PDB entry 4L2K | X-ray diffraction, 2.10 A resolution | chains A and C

[Chain A]
Molecule: Tankyrase-2
Organism: Homo sapiens
Notes: EC 2.4.2.30; fragment: C-terminal fragment
UniProtKB: Q9H2K2 (TNKS2_HUMAN); residue numbers follow UniProt; this construct covers 946-1113
Chain sequence (191 residues; numbered 923 to 1113; the number before each row is that of its first residue):
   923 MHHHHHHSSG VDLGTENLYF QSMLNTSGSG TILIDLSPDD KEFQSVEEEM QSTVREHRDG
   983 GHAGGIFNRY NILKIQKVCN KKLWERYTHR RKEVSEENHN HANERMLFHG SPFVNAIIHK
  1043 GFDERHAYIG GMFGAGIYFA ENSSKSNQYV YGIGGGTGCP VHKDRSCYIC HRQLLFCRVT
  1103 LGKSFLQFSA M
Disordered / not traced: 923-951, 1113
Construct notes: expression tag (923-945)
Metal / ion sites: Zn2+: C1081, H1084, C1089, C1092
Small-molecule neighbours: 2-(1,3-benzodioxol-5-yl)-4H-chromen-4-one (1V8): F1030, H1031, G1032, S1033, P1034, F1035, A1049, Y1050, Y1060, F1061, A1062, K1067, S1068, Y1071, I1075
Swiss-Prot annotation at these positions:
  - binding site (Zn(2+)): C1081, H1084, C1089, C1092
  - mutagenesis: M1054 (M1054V: Loss of activity)

[Chain C]
Molecule: Tankyrase-2
Organism: Homo sapiens
Notes: EC 2.4.2.30; fragment: C-terminal fragment
UniProtKB: Q9H2K2 (TNKS2_HUMAN); residues 1114-1162 here = UniProt positions 1114-1162
Chain sequence (49 residues; numbered 1114 to 1162; the number before each row is that of its first residue):
  1114 KMAHSPPGHH SVTGRPSVNG LALAEYVIYR GEQAYPEYLI TYQIMRPEG
Disordered / not traced: 1114, 1162

[How chain A and chain C interact]
Residue-residue contacts (157; chain A residue first):
  L958(A) - Y1151(C)  hydrophobic
  E964(A) - Y1151(C)  hydrogen bond
  V968(A) - Y1151(C)  hydrophobic
  V968(A) - I1153(C)  hydrophobic
  M972(A) - I1153(C)  hydrophobic
  M972(A) - Y1155(C)  hydrophobic
  R977(A) - N1132(C)
  R977(A) - L1134(C)
  R977(A) - A1135(C)
  R980(A) - V1131(C)
  G986(A) - I1157(C)
  I988(A) - M1158(C)
  I988(A) - P1160(C)
  F989(A) - I1157(C)  hydrophobic
  F989(A) - M1158(C)
  N990(A) - P1160(C)
  R991(A) - I1157(C)
  R991(A) - M1158(C)  hydrogen bond (backbone-backbone)
  Y992(A) - Y1155(C)  hydrophobic
  Y992(A) - Q1156(C)
  Y992(A) - M1158(C)
  N993(A) - Y1155(C)
  N993(A) - Q1156(C)  hydrogen bond (backbone-backbone)
  N993(A) - M1158(C)
  I994(A) - T1154(C)
  I994(A) - Y1155(C)  hydrophobic
  L995(A) - T1154(C)  hydrogen bond (backbone-backbone)
  L995(A) - Q1156(C)
  K996(A) - L1152(C)
  K996(A) - I1153(C)
  K996(A) - T1154(C)  hydrogen bond (backbone-backbone)
  I997(A) - L1152(C)
  Q998(A) - E1150(C)
  Q998(A) - Y1151(C)
  Q998(A) - L1152(C)  hydrogen bond (backbone-backbone)
  K999(A) - E1150(C)
  K999(A) - Y1151(C)
  V1000(A) - Y1148(C)  hydrogen bond (backbone-side chain)
  V1000(A) - P1149(C)
  V1000(A) - E1150(C)  hydrogen bond (backbone-backbone)
  V1000(A) - L1152(C)
  C1001(A) - Y1148(C)
  N1002(A) - Y1148(C)  hydrogen bond (backbone-side chain)
  L1005(A) - Y1148(C)
  W1006(A) - Y1148(C)
  W1006(A) - E1150(C)
  R1008(A) - E1145(C)
  Y1009(A) - E1145(C)
  Y1009(A) - Q1146(C)
  Y1009(A) - A1147(C)
  Y1009(A) - Y1148(C)  hydrophobic
  R1012(A) - H1123(C)
  R1012(A) - R1143(C)
  R1012(A) - E1145(C)
  R1012(A) - Q1146(C)  hydrogen bond
  V1016(A) - H1123(C)
  V1016(A) - Q1146(C)
  E1019(A) - H1123(C)  salt bridge
  R1027(A) - Y1139(C)  hydrogen bond
  L1029(A) - Y1139(C)  hydrophobic
  F1044(A) - G1144(C)
  F1044(A) - A1147(C)  hydrophobic
  E1046(A) - M1115(C)
  F1055(A) - V1125(C)  hydrophobic
  F1055(A) - G1127(C)
  F1055(A) - V1140(C)  hydrophobic
  F1055(A) - Y1142(C)  hydrogen bond (backbone-side chain)
  A1057(A) - M1115(C)
  A1057(A) - A1116(C)  hydrogen bond (backbone-backbone)
  A1057(A) - Y1142(C)
  G1058(A) - V1140(C)
  G1058(A) - I1141(C)
  G1058(A) - Y1142(C)
  I1059(A) - Y1139(C)
  I1059(A) - V1140(C)
  I1059(A) - I1141(C)  hydrogen bond (backbone-backbone)
  I1059(A) - G1144(C)
  Y1060(A) - Y1139(C)
  Y1060(A) - V1140(C)  hydrophobic
  F1061(A) - E1138(C)
  F1061(A) - Y1139(C)  hydrogen bond (backbone-backbone)
  F1061(A) - I1141(C)  hydrophobic
  F1061(A) - A1147(C)  hydrophobic
  A1062(A) - A1137(C)
  E1063(A) - L1136(C)
  E1063(A) - A1137(C)  hydrogen bond (backbone-backbone)
  E1063(A) - Y1139(C)  hydrogen bond
  N1064(A) - A1135(C)
  N1064(A) - L1136(C)  hydrogen bond (side chain-backbone)
  K1067(A) - E1138(C)
  N1069(A) - Y1155(C)  hydrogen bond
  N1069(A) - I1157(C)
  V1072(A) - Y1155(C)
  S1088(A) - I1157(C)
  C1089(A) - I1157(C)
  Y1090(A) - Q1156(C)
  Y1090(A) - I1157(C)
  Y1090(A) - M1158(C)
  Y1090(A) - R1159(C)
  I1091(A) - Q1156(C)  hydrogen bond (backbone-side chain)
  C1092(A) - Q1156(C)
  H1093(A) - Y1155(C)
  H1093(A) - Q1156(C)
  R1094(A) - I1153(C)
  R1094(A) - T1154(C)
  R1094(A) - Y1155(C)  hydrogen bond (backbone-backbone)
  R1094(A) - I1157(C)
  Q1095(A) - L1152(C)
  Q1095(A) - I1153(C)
  Q1095(A) - T1154(C)  hydrogen bond
  Q1095(A) - Y1155(C)
  L1096(A) - Y1151(C)
  L1096(A) - L1152(C)
  L1096(A) - I1153(C)  hydrogen bond (backbone-backbone)
  L1096(A) - Y1155(C)
  L1097(A) - P1149(C)  hydrophobic
  L1097(A) - Y1151(C)
  L1097(A) - L1152(C)  hydrophobic
  F1098(A) - E1150(C)  hydrogen bond (backbone-backbone)
  F1098(A) - Y1151(C)  hydrogen bond (backbone-backbone)
  C1099(A) - Y1148(C)
  C1099(A) - P1149(C)  hydrophobic
  R1100(A) - A1147(C)
  R1100(A) - Y1148(C)  hydrogen bond (backbone-backbone)
  R1100(A) - E1150(C)  salt bridge
  V1101(A) - I1141(C)  hydrophobic
  V1101(A) - Q1146(C)
  T1102(A) - I1141(C)
  T1102(A) - Q1146(C)  hydrogen bond (backbone-backbone)
  L1103(A) - H1123(C)
  L1103(A) - S1124(C)  hydrogen bond (backbone-side chain)
  L1103(A) - Y1139(C)  hydrophobic
  G1104(A) - H1123(C)
  K1105(A) - G1121(C)
  K1105(A) - H1122(C)
  K1105(A) - H1123(C)  hydrogen bond (backbone-backbone)
  K1105(A) - S1124(C)
  S1106(A) - H1122(C)
  S1106(A) - S1124(C)  hydrogen bond
  S1106(A) - V1125(C)
  S1106(A) - T1126(C)  hydrogen bond
  F1107(A) - P1119(C)  hydrophobic
  F1107(A) - H1122(C)
  F1107(A) - S1124(C)  hydrogen bond (backbone-backbone)
  F1107(A) - V1125(C)
  F1107(A) - T1126(C)  hydrogen bond (backbone-backbone)
  L1108(A) - T1126(C)
  L1108(A) - R1128(C)
  Q1109(A) - T1126(C)  hydrogen bond (backbone-backbone)
  Q1109(A) - G1127(C)
  Q1109(A) - R1128(C)  hydrogen bond (backbone-backbone)
  F1110(A) - R1128(C)
  S1111(A) - R1128(C)  hydrogen bond (backbone-backbone)
  S1111(A) - P1129(C)
  S1111(A) - S1130(C)  hydrogen bond (backbone-backbone)
  A1112(A) - S1130(C)
  A1112(A) - V1131(C)  hydrophobic
Other interface residues (no listed pair), chain A (80 interface residues in all): L955, E978, G987, E1015, M1028, F1030, I1039, I1040, D1045, A1049

[In short]
80 residues of chain A face 42 of chain C across their interface; the contacts include 37 hydrogen bonds and 2
salt bridges. Among the polar pairs are E1019(A)-H1123(C), R1100(A)-E1150(C) and E964(A)-Y1151(C). Chain A
binds 2-(1,3-benzodioxol-5-yl)-4H-chromen-4-one.
Chain A is Tankyrase-2 and chain C is Tankyrase-2, both from Homo sapiens; the structure, Tankyrase 2 in
complex with 2-(1,3-benzodioxol-5-yl)-4H-chromen-4-one, was determined by X-ray diffraction, deposited
together with 4KZL, 4KZQ, 4KZU, 4L09, 4L0B, 4L0I and 10 further entries.
